PDB entry 4LL7 | X-ray diffraction, 2.31 A resolution | chains A and C

[Chain A (and C)]
Molecule: SWI5-dependent HO expression protein 3
Organism: Saccharomyces cerevisiae
Notes: chain C of this document is another copy of the same molecule, construct and numbering; everything in this record applies to it too
UniProtKB: P38272 (SHE3_YEAST); numbering as in UniProt (aligned over 42-137)
Amino-acid sequence (96 residues; row label = number of the first residue in the row):
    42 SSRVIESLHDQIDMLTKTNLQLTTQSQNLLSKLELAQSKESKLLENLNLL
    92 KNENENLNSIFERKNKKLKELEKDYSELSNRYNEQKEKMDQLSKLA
Disordered / not traced: 42, 137 (chain C: 42-45, 136-137)
Ion coordination: dysprosium ion site 1 near E103 (its only coordinating residue here); dysprosium ion site 2: E113 (shared with 2 residues of chain E; 1 residue of chain F); dysprosium ion site 3: D115 (together with sulfate ion); dysprosium ion site 4: E125, E128 (shared with 1 residue of chain B; 1 residue of chain E); dysprosium ion site 5: E125 (shared with 1 residue of chain E)

[Interface between chain A and chain C]
Pairs across the interface (34; chain A residue first):
  V45(A) - I46(C)  hydrophobic
  L49(A) - I46(C)  hydrophobic
  L49(A) - L49(C)  hydrophobic
  Q52(A) - I53(C)
  I53(A) - I53(C)  hydrophobic
  I53(A) - L56(C)
  L56(A) - I53(C)
  L56(A) - L56(C)  hydrophobic
  L56(A) - T57(C)
  T57(A) - L56(C)
  N60(A) - L56(C)
  N60(A) - T59(C)
  N60(A) - N60(C)
  N60(A) - L63(C)
  L63(A) - N60(C)
  L63(A) - L63(C)  hydrophobic
  L63(A) - T64(C)
  T64(A) - L63(C)
  Q66(A) - S67(C)
  S67(A) - L63(C)
  S67(A) - Q66(C)
  S67(A) - L70(C)
  L70(A) - L70(C)  hydrophobic
  L74(A) - K73(C)
  A77(A) - A77(C)  hydrophobic
  K80(A) - E81(C)
  E81(A) - K80(C)
  L84(A) - L84(C)  hydrophobic
  L88(A) - L84(C)  hydrophobic
  L88(A) - L88(C)  hydrophobic
  F102(A) - F102(C)  hydrophobic
  Y116(A) - Y116(C)  hydrophobic
  Y123(A) - Y123(C)  hydrophobic
  M130(A) - M130(C)  hydrophobic
Interface residues without a listed pair, chain A (25 interface residues in all): I46, H50, L71
Interface residues without a listed pair, chain C (23 interface residues in all): Q52

[Overview]
Chain A and chain C form an interface of 25 and 23 residues respectively. E125(A) and E128(A) coordinate
dysprosium ion site 4.
Chain A and chain C are both SWI5-dependent HO expression protein 3 (Saccharomyces cerevisiae); the structure,
Structure of She3p amino terminus, was determined by X-ray diffraction, deposited together with 4LL6 and 4LL8.
